Entry 9G06 (electron microscopy, 2.85 A resolution); this record covers chains L and B of the 24 polymer chains in the assembly.

Chain L:
Name: Small ribosomal subunit protein uS12
From: Escherichia coli
UniProtKB: P0A7S3 (RS12_ECOLI); residues 1-124 here = UniProt positions 1-124
Amino-acid sequence (124 residues; each row starts with the number of its first residue):
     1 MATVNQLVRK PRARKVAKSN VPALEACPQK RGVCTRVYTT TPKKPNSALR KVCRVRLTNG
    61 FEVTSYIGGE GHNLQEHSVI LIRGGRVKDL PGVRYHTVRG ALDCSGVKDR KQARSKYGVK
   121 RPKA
Disordered / not traced: 1, 123-124
Modified positions: Asp89 ((3R)-3-(methylsulfanyl)-L-aspartic acid; D2T)
Bound ions: K+: Pro45, Asn46 (shared with C518(B), G529(B) of chain B)
Curated features (UniProtKB/Swiss-Prot):
  - modified residue: Lys108 (N6-acetyllysine)
  - natural variant: Lys43 (K43R: Confers streptomycin resistance but not hyperaccurate translation)
  - mutagenesis: Leu57 (L57H: Protein is not incorporated into ribosomes), Lys88 (K88Q: Confers low-level resistance to streptomycin and a 15% decrease in the translational elongation rate)

Chain B:
Molecule: 16S ribosomal RNA
From: Escherichia coli
Sequence (1545 nucleotides; numbered 1 to 1542 plus 3 insertion-coded residues; the number before each row is that of its first residue; a row labelled like 1082A-1082C holds insertion residues (1082A, then the next letters in order)):
     1 AAAUUGAAGA GUUUGAUCAU GGCUCAGAUU GAACGCUGGC GGCAGGCCUA ACACAUGCAA
    61 GUCGAACGGU AACAGGAAGA AGCUUGCUUC UUUGCUGACG AGUGGCGGAC GGGUGAGUAA
   121 UGUCUGGGAA ACUGCCUGAU GGAGGGGGAU AACUACUGGA AACGGUAGCU AAUACCGCAU
   181 AACGUCGCAA GACCAAAGAG GGGGACCUUC GGGCCUCUUG CCAUCGGAUG UGCCCAGAUG
   241 GGAUUAGCUA GUAGGUGGGG UAACGGCUCA CCUAGGCGAC GAUCCCUAGC UGGUCUGAGA
   301 GGAUGACCAG CCACACUGGA ACUGAGACAC GGUCCAGACU CCUACGGGAG GCAGCAGUGG
   361 GGAAUAUUGC ACAAUGGGCG CAAGCCUGAU GCAGCCAUGC CGCGUGUAUG AAGAAGCCCU
   421 UCGGGUUGUA AAGUACUUUC AGCGGGGAGG AAGGGAGUAA AGUUAAUACC UUUGCUCAUU
   481 GACGUUACCC GCAGAAGAAG CACCGGCUAA CUCCGUGCCA GCAGCCXCGG UAAUACGGAG
   541 GGUGCAAGCG UUAAUCGGAA UUACUGGGCG UAAAGCGCAC GCAGGCGGUU UGUUAAGUCA
   601 GAUGUGAAAU CCCCGGGCUC AACCUGGGAA CUGCAUCUGA UACUGGCAAG CUUGAGUCUC
   661 GUAGAGGGGG GUAGAAUUCC AGGUGUAGCG GUGAAAUGCG UAGAGAUCUG GAGGAAUACC
   721 GGUGGCGAAG GCGGCCCCCU GGACGAAGAC UGACGCUCAG GUGCGAAAGC GUGGGGAGCA
   781 AACAGGAUUA GAUACCCUGG UAGUCCACGC CGUAAACGAU GUCGACUUGG AGGUUGUGCC
   841 CUUGAGGCGU GGCUUCCGGA GCUAACGCGU UAAGUCGACC GCCUGGGGAG UACGGCCGCA
   901 AGGUUAAAAC UCAAAUGAAU UGACGGGGGC CCGCACAAGC GGUGGAGCAU GUGGUUUAAU
   961 UCGAUGXAAC GCGAAGAACC UUACCUGGUC UUGACAUCCA CGGAAGUUUU CAGAGAUGAG
  1021 AAUGUGCCUU CGGGAACCGU GAGACAGGUG CUGCAUGGCU GUCGUCAGCU CGUGUUGUGA
  1081 AA
1082A-1082C AAC
  1083 UGUUGGGUUA AGUCCCGCAA CGAGCGCAAC CCUUAUCCUU UGUUGCCAGC GGUCCGGCCG
  1143 GGAACUCAAA GGAGACUGCC AGUGAUAAAC UGGAGGAAGG UGGGGAUGAC GUCAAGUCAU
  1203 CAUGGCCCUU ACGACCAGGG CUACACACGU GCUACAAUGG CGCAUACAAA GAGAAGCGAC
  1263 CUCGCGAGAG CAAGCGGACC UCAUAAAGUG CGUCGUAGUC CGGAUUGGAG UCUGCAACUC
  1323 GACUCCAUGA AGUCGGAAUC GCUAGUAAUC GUGGAUCAGA AUGCCACGGU GAAUACGUUC
  1383 CCGGGCCUUG UACACACCGC CCGUXACACC AUGGGAGUGG GUUGCAAAAG AAGUAGGUAG
  1443 CUUAACCUUC GGGAGGGCGC UUACCACUUU GUGAUUCAUG ACUGGGGUGA AGUCGUAACA
  1503 AGGUAACCGU AGGGGAACCU GCGGUUGGAU CACCUCCUUA
Disordered / not traced: 79-92, 205-213, 841-845, 1082A-1082C, 1168, 1534-1542
Modified positions: PSU (pseudouridine-5'-monophosphate) at position 516, G7M (N7-methyl-guanosine-5'-monophosphate) at position 527, 2MG (2N-methylguanosine-5'-monophosphate) at position 966, 5MC (5-methylcytidine-5'-monophosphate) at position 967, 2MG (2N-methylguanosine-5'-monophosphate) at position 1207, 4OC (4n,o2'-methylcytidine-5'-monophosphate) at position 1402, 5MC (5-methylcytidine-5'-monophosphate) at position 1407, UR3 (3-methyluridine-5'-monophoshate) at position 1498, 2MG (2N-methylguanosine-5'-monophosphate) at position 1516, MA6 (6N-dimethyladenosine-5'-monophoshate) at position 1518, MA6 (6N-dimethyladenosine-5'-monophoshate) at position 1519
Bound ions: K+ site 1: U5 (shared with 5 residues of chain D); K+ site 2: G11, U12, G21, G22; Mg2+ site 1 near G21 (its only coordinating residue here); Mg2+ site 2: C48, G115; Mg2+ site 3: A59, C386, U387; K+ site 3: G61, U62, G104, G105; Mg2+ site 4 near G100 (its only coordinating residue here); K+ site 4: G107, G324, G326; K+ site 5: G107, G108, G326; Mg2+ site 5: A109, G331; K+ site 6: C110, G111; Mg2+ site 6 near G111 (its only coordinating residue here); 18 more K+ sites not listed; 36 more Mg2+ sites not listed
Small-molecule neighbours: A1IC4 ((2S,3S)-2-[[(2S)-2-[[(2S,4S)-5-aminocarbonyloxy-4-oxidanyl-2-[[(2S,3R)-3-oxidanylpiperidin-2-yl]carbonylamino]pentanoyl]amino]-3-(1H-imidazol-4-yl)propanoyl]amino]-3-(2-chloranyl-1H-imidazol-4-yl)-3-oxidanyl-propanoic acid): G693, U788, U789, G791, A792, A794, C795, C796, U1506

Interface between chain L and chain B:
Pairs across the interface (130; chain L residue first):
  Ala2(L) - G568(B)  hydrogen bond to the base
  Ala2(L) - C882(B)  base contact
  Thr3(L) - C880(B)  hydrogen bond to the phosphate
  Asn5(L) - G585(B)  sugar contact
  Asn5(L) - C879(B)  phosphate contact
  Asn5(L) - C880(B)  hydrogen bond to the phosphate
  Gln6(L) - C880(B)  phosphate contact
  Gln6(L) - G881(B)  hydrogen bond to the phosphate
  Leu7(L) - C564(B)  phosphate contact
  Arg9(L) - A759(B)  sugar contact
  Arg9(L) - C880(B)  salt bridge to the phosphate
  Arg9(L) - G881(B)  salt bridge to the phosphate
  Arg12(L) - U562(B)  phosphate contact
  Arg12(L) - A563(B)  base contact
  Arg12(L) - C564(B)  salt bridge to the phosphate
  Arg12(L) - G567(B)  hydrogen bond to the base
  Arg12(L) - C883(B)  base contact
  Arg12(L) - U884(B)  hydrogen bond to the base
  Ala13(L) - U562(B)  hydrogen bond to the sugar
  Arg14(L) - U562(B)  salt bridge to the phosphate
  Arg14(L) - A563(B)  salt bridge to the phosphate
  Lys15(L) - U561(B)  hydrogen bond to the phosphate
  Lys15(L) - U562(B)  salt bridge to the phosphate
  Lys15(L) - U884(B)  sugar contact
  Lys18(L) - A909(B)  phosphate contact
  Lys18(L) - C910(B)  salt bridge to the phosphate
  Ser19(L) - A554(B)  hydrogen bond to the phosphate
  Asn20(L) - U24(B)  phosphate contact
  Val21(L) - A553(B)  phosphate contact
  Val21(L) - A554(B)  phosphate contact
  Leu24(L) - A553(B)  sugar contact
  Ala26(L) - A553(B)  hydrogen bond to the sugar
  Ala26(L) - A554(B)  sugar contact
  Cys27(L) - A363(B)  hydrogen bond to the base
  Cys27(L) - A553(B)  sugar contact
  Pro28(L) - A32(B)  base contact
  Pro28(L) - A33(B)  sugar contact
  Pro28(L) - A363(B)  base contact
  Pro28(L) - U552(B)  hydrogen bond to the sugar
  Pro28(L) - A553(B)  sugar contact
  Gln29(L) - A33(B)  hydrogen bond to the sugar
  Gln29(L) - C34(B)  hydrogen bond to the sugar
  Gln29(L) - A363(B)  base contact
  Lys30(L) - A363(B)  phosphate contact
  Arg31(L) - G362(B)  salt bridge to the phosphate
  Arg31(L) - A363(B)  salt bridge to the phosphate
  Tyr38(L) - C1412(B)  hydrogen bond to the phosphate
  Thr40(L) - C1411(B)  hydrogen bond to the phosphate
  Thr40(L) - C1412(B)  phosphate contact
  Lys43(L) - C912(B)  salt bridge to the phosphate
  Lys43(L) - A913(B)  salt bridge to the phosphate
  Lys44(L) - A1492(B)  salt bridge to the phosphate
  Pro45(L) - C518(B)  base contact
  Asn46(L) - C522(B)  base contact
  Asn46(L) - G7M_527(B)  base contact
  Asn46(L) - C528(B)  hydrogen bond to the base
  Asn46(L) - G529(B)  base contact
  Asn46(L) - A1492(B)  hydrogen bond to the base
  Ser47(L) - C518(B)  sugar contact
  Ser47(L) - C519(B)  hydrogen bond to the phosphate
  Ser47(L) - G529(B)  hydrogen bond to the base
  Ala48(L) - A520(B)  phosphate contact
  Leu49(L) - A520(B)  hydrogen bond to the phosphate
  Arg50(L) - G521(B)  hydrogen bond to the base
  Arg50(L) - C522(B)  base contact
  Arg50(L) - A523(B)  base contact
  Lys51(L) - G521(B)  salt bridge to the phosphate
  Arg54(L) - A1413(B)  salt bridge to the phosphate
  Thr58(L) - G362(B)  phosphate contact
  Thr58(L) - A363(B)  hydrogen bond to the phosphate
  Tyr66(L) - C522(B)  hydrogen bond to the phosphate
  Gly68(L) - C522(B)  phosphate contact
  Gly69(L) - G521(B)  phosphate contact
  Gly69(L) - C522(B)  hydrogen bond to the phosphate
  Glu70(L) - A520(B)  hydrogen bond to the sugar
  Glu70(L) - G521(B)  phosphate contact
  Glu70(L) - G537(B)  sugar contact
  Gly71(L) - G521(B)  hydrogen bond to the phosphate
  Leu81(L) - C34(B)  sugar contact
  Leu81(L) - A363(B)  sugar contact
  Arg83(L) - U551(B)  hydrogen bond to the sugar
  Arg83(L) - U552(B)  sugar contact
  Gly84(L) - U552(B)  hydrogen bond to the sugar
  Gly84(L) - A553(B)  phosphate contact
  Val87(L) - A523(B)  base contact
  Lys88(L) - A523(B)  base contact
  Lys88(L) - C525(B)  phosphate contact
  Lys88(L) - C526(B)  salt bridge to the phosphate
  Lys88(L) - A913(B)  salt bridge to the phosphate
  Asp89(L) - C522(B)  base contact
  Asp89(L) - A523(B)  base contact
  Asp89(L) - G7M_527(B)  base contact
  Pro91(L) - C912(B)  phosphate contact
  Pro91(L) - C1411(B)  sugar contact
  Pro91(L) - C1412(B)  sugar contact
  Gly92(L) - U911(B)  phosphate contact
  Gly92(L) - C1412(B)  hydrogen bond to the sugar
  Arg94(L) - C910(B)  salt bridge to the phosphate
  Arg94(L) - U911(B)  salt bridge to the phosphate
  Val98(L) - C34(B)  sugar contact
  Gly100(L) - G35(B)  sugar contact
  Arg110(L) - G537(B)  salt bridge to the phosphate
  Arg110(L) - G538(B)  salt bridge to the phosphate
  Lys111(L) - G538(B)  hydrogen bond to the phosphate
  Lys111(L) - A539(B)  phosphate contact
  Gln112(L) - G538(B)  hydrogen bond to the phosphate
  Gln112(L) - A539(B)  hydrogen bond to the phosphate
  Ala113(L) - A502(B)  phosphate contact
  Ala113(L) - C503(B)  phosphate contact
  Arg114(L) - C36(B)  hydrogen bond to the sugar
  Arg114(L) - C501(B)  salt bridge to the phosphate
  Arg114(L) - A502(B)  hydrogen bond to the phosphate
  Ser115(L) - G35(B)  hydrogen bond to the sugar
  Ser115(L) - C36(B)  sugar contact
  Ser115(L) - C501(B)  hydrogen bond to the phosphate
  Ser115(L) - A502(B)  hydrogen bond to the phosphate
  Lys116(L) - A502(B)  hydrogen bond to the phosphate
  Lys116(L) - C503(B)  salt bridge to the phosphate
  Lys116(L) - G550(B)  sugar contact
  Lys116(L) - U551(B)  sugar contact
  Tyr117(L) - C522(B)  phosphate contact
  Tyr117(L) - A523(B)  phosphate contact
  Gly118(L) - G35(B)  sugar contact
  Val119(L) - C36(B)  sugar contact
  Lys120(L) - C36(B)  salt bridge to the phosphate
  Lys120(L) - U37(B)  phosphate contact
  Arg121(L) - C36(B)  phosphate contact
  Arg121(L) - U37(B)  hydrogen bond to the phosphate
  Arg121(L) - G500(B)  salt bridge to the phosphate
  Arg121(L) - C501(B)  salt bridge to the phosphate
Interface residues without a listed pair, chain L (70 interface residues in all): Pro22, Thr41, Thr64, Gly85, Arg86, Arg99, Ala101, Asp109
Interface residues without a listed pair, chain B (60 interface residues in all): G302, G524, A1410, G1489, G1491

Overview:
70 residues of chain L face 60 of chain B across their interface; the contacts include 40 hydrogen bonds and
25 salt bridges. Polar contacts include Ala2(L)-G568(B), Arg12(L)-G567(B) and Arg12(L)-U884(B). Bound to chain
B: compound A1IC4. From UniProt: 2 mutagenesis sites on chain L.
Chain L is Small ribosomal subunit protein uS12 and chain B is 16S ribosomal RNA, both from Escherichia coli;
the structure, Structure of 30S-IF1-IF3-mRNA-fMet-tRNA-GE81112A complex, was determined by electron
microscopy, deposited together with 9FCO, 9FDA and 9FIB.
